Entry 1HY1 (X-ray diffraction, 2.30 A resolution); this record covers chains C and D of the 4 polymer chains in the assembly.

Chain C (and D):
Molecule: Delta crystallin II
Source organism: Anas platyrhynchos
Notes: EC 4.3.2.1; chain D of this document is another copy of the same molecule, construct and numbering; everything in this record applies to it too
UniProt: P24058 (CRD2_ANAPL); residues -1 to 466 here correspond to UniProt positions 1-468 (UniProt number = residue number + 2)
Chain sequence (468 residues; row label = number of the first residue in the row; numbers below 1 keep their minus sign (Met-1 is residue -1)):
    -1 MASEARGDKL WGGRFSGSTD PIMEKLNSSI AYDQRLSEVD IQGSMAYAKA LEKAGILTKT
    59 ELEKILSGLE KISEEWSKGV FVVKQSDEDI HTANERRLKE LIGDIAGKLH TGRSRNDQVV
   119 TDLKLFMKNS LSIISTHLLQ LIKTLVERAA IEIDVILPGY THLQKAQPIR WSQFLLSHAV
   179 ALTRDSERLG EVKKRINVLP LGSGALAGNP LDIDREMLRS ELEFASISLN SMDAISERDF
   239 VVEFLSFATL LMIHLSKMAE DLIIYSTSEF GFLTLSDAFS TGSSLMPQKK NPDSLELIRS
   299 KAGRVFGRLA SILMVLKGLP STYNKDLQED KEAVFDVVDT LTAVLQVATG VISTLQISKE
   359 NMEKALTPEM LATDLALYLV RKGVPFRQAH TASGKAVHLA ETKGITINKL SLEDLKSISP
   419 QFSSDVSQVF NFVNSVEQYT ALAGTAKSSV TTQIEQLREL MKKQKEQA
Unresolved in the structure: -1 to 15, 465-466 (chain D: -1 to 16, 466)

How chain C and chain D interact:
Residue-residue contacts - 66 pairs, chain C then chain D:
  Tyr158(C) - Glu267(D)  hydrogen bond
  Thr159(C) - Lys287(D)  hydrogen bond
  Thr159(C) - Asn289(D)
  His160(C) - Asn289(D)
  His160(C) - Pro290(D)
  His160(C) - Glu294(D)  salt bridge
  Leu161(C) - Ile261(D)  hydrophobic
  Leu161(C) - Thr265(D)
  Gln162(C) - Ser264(D)  hydrogen bond (side chain-backbone)
  Gln162(C) - Thr265(D)
  Gln162(C) - Lys287(D)
  Gln162(C) - Lys288(D)  hydrogen bond (side chain-backbone)
  Gln162(C) - Asn289(D)
  Lys163(C) - Glu267(D)
  Lys163(C) - Met284(D)
  Lys163(C) - Lys287(D)
  Ala164(C) - Met284(D)
  Ala164(C) - Lys287(D)
  Glu258(C) - Glu258(D)
  Ile261(C) - Leu161(D)  hydrophobic
  Ser264(C) - Gln162(D)  hydrogen bond (backbone-side chain)
  Thr265(C) - Leu161(D)
  Thr265(C) - Gln162(D)
  Ser266(C) - Lys163(D)
  Glu267(C) - Tyr158(D)  hydrogen bond
  Glu267(C) - Lys163(D)
  Glu267(C) - Glu267(D)
  Glu267(C) - Phe268(D)
  Phe268(C) - Glu267(D)
  Ser282(C) - His388(D)
  Leu283(C) - Ala370(D)
  Leu283(C) - His388(D)
  Leu283(C) - Val395(D)
  Met284(C) - Ala164(D)
  Met284(C) - Glu367(D)
  Met284(C) - Met368(D)  hydrophobic
  Gln286(C) - Glu367(D)
  Lys287(C) - Gln162(D)
  Lys287(C) - Lys163(D)  hydrogen bond (side chain-backbone)
  Lys287(C) - Ala164(D)
  Lys288(C) - Gln162(D)  hydrogen bond (backbone-side chain)
  Asn289(C) - Thr159(D)
  Asn289(C) - His160(D)
  Asn289(C) - Gln162(D)
  Pro290(C) - His160(D)
  Glu294(C) - His160(D)  salt bridge
  Phe304(C) - Phe304(D)  hydrophobic
  Leu311(C) - Met312(D)
  Met312(C) - Leu311(D)
  Met312(C) - Met312(D)  hydrophobic
  Met312(C) - Lys315(D)  hydrogen bond (backbone-side chain)
  Val313(C) - Lys315(D)  hydrogen bond (backbone-side chain)
  Lys315(C) - Met312(D)  hydrogen bond (side chain-backbone)
  Lys315(C) - Val313(D)  hydrogen bond (side chain-backbone)
  Lys315(C) - Lys315(D)  hydrogen bond (backbone-side chain)
  Glu367(C) - Met284(D)
  Ala370(C) - Leu283(D)
  Thr371(C) - Leu283(D)
  His388(C) - Ser282(D)  hydrogen bond
  His388(C) - Leu283(D)
  Ser391(C) - Leu283(D)
  Gly392(C) - Leu283(D)
  Val395(C) - Leu283(D)
  Val395(C) - Pro285(D)
  Glu399(C) - Pro285(D)
  Glu399(C) - Gln286(D)
Other interface residues (no listed pair), chain C (40 interface residues in all): Ile262, Pro285, Leu317, Met368
Other interface residues (no listed pair), chain D (40 interface residues in all): Ile262, Ser266, Leu317, Thr371, Ser391, Gly392, Glu399

Summary:
The chain C/chain D interface involves 40 residues from each chain; the contacts include 14 hydrogen bonds and
2 salt bridges. Polar contacts include His160(C)-Glu294(D), Tyr158(C)-Glu267(D) and Thr159(C)-Lys287(D).
Both chains are Delta crystallin II (Anas platyrhynchos). Entry 1HY1 (Crystal structure of wild type duck
delta 2 crystallin (eye lens protein)) was determined by X-ray diffraction, deposited together with 1HY0 and
1I0A.
